6XOX - chains A and B of the 6 polymer chains in the assembly; structure by electron microscopy, 3.10 A resolution.

Chain A:
Name: Alpha subunit of Gs with N-terminus swapped with equivalent residues in Gi, Guanine nucleotide-binding protein G(s) subunit alpha isoforms XLas
Organism: Homo sapiens
UniProt: chimeric construct of Q5FWY2, Q5JWF2: residues 26-86 from Q5FWY2 (Q5FWY2_HUMAN) positions 26-72 (offset varies); residues 87-394 from Q5JWF2 positions 730-1037 (UniProt number = residue number + 643)
Sequence (373 residues; row label = number of the first residue in the row; note: 14 numbers in that range are skipped by the numbering (no residue carries them; nothing is unmodelled there)):
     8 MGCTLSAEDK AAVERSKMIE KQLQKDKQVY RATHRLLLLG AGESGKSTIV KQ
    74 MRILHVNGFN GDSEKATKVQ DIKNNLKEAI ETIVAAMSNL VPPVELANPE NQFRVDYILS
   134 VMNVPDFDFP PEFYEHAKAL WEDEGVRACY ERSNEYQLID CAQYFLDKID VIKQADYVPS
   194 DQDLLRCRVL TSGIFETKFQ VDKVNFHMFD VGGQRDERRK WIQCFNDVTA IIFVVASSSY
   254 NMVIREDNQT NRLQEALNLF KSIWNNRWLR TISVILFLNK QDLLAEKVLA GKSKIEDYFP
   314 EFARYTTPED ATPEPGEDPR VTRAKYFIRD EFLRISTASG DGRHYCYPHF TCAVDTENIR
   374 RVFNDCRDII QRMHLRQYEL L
Disordered / not traced: 8-11, 49-50, 74-206, 253-262, 305-306, 366-367
Sequence notes: initiating methionine (8); expression tag (9-25)
Swiss-Prot annotation at these positions:
  - region: Asp196 to Thr204 (G2 motif), Phe219 to Arg228 (G3 motif), Ile288 to Asp295 (G4 motif), Thr364 to Thr369 (G5 motif)
  - binding site (GTP): Leu197 to Thr204, Asp223 to Gln227, Asn292 to Asp295, Ala366
  - binding site (Mg(2+)): Thr204
  - modified residue: Arg201 (ADP-ribosylarginine), Ser352 (Phosphoserine)

Chain B:
Name: Guanine nucleotide-binding protein G(I)/G(S)/G(T) subunit beta-1
Organism: Homo sapiens
UniProt: P62873 (GBB1_HUMAN); numbering as in UniProt (aligned over 2-340)
Sequence (350 residues; row label = number of the first residue in the row; numbers below 1 keep their minus sign (Met-9 is residue -9)):
    -9 MHHHHHHGSS GSELDQLRQE AEQLKNQIRD ARKACADATL SQITNNIDPV GRIQMRTRRT
    51 LRGHLAKIYA MHWGTDSRLL VSASQDGKLI IWDSYTTNKV HAIPLRSSWV MTCAYAPSGN
   111 YVACGGLDNI CSIYNLKTRE GNVRVSRELA GHTGYLSCCR FLDDNQIVTS SGDTTCALWD
   171 IETGQQTTTF TGHTGDVMSL SLAPDTRLFV SGACDASAKL WDVREGMCRQ TFTGHESDIN
   231 AICFFPNGNA FATGSDDATC RLFDLRADQE LMTYSHDNII CGITSVSFSK SGRLLLAGYD
   291 DFNCNVWDAL KADRAGVLAG HDNRVSCLGV TDDGMAVATG SWDSFLKIWN
Disordered / not traced: -9 to 1
Sequence notes: expression tag (-9 to 1)
Swiss-Prot annotation at these positions:
  - modified residue: Ser2 (N-acetylserine), His266 (Phosphohistidine)
  - natural variant: Leu30 (L30F: In MRD42; uncertain significance), Arg52 (R52G: In MRD42), Gly64 (G64V: In MRD42), Asp76 (D76E: In MRD42; D76G: In MRD42), Gly77 (G77S: In MRD42), Lys78 (K78R: In MRD42), Ile80 (I80N: In MRD42; I80T: In MRD42), His91 (H91R: In MRD42; uncertain significance), Ala92 (A92T: In MRD42), Pro94 (P94S: In MRD42), Leu95 (L95P: In MRD42), Arg96 (R96L: In MRD42), 5 further natural variant entries in UniProt

Interface between chain A and chain B:
Residue-residue contacts - 54 pairs, chain A then chain B:
  Val20(A) - Asn88(B)
  Arg22(A) - Val90(B)  hydrogen bond (side chain-backbone)
  Arg22(A) - His91(B)
  Ser23(A) - Asn88(B)
  Ser23(A) - Lys89(B)  hydrogen bond (side chain-backbone)
  Ile26(A) - Lys89(B)
  Ile26(A) - Ala92(B)  hydrophobic
  Glu27(A) - Lys89(B)
  Leu30(A) - Gly53(B)
  Leu30(A) - Leu55(B)
  Leu30(A) - Lys78(B)
  Leu30(A) - Lys89(B)
  Asp33(A) - Leu55(B)
  Asp33(A) - Lys78(B)  salt bridge
  Lys34(A) - Leu55(B)
  Tyr37(A) - Ala56(B)
  Arg38(A) - Leu55(B)  hydrogen bond (side chain-backbone)
  Phe208(A) - Leu117(B)
  Glu209(A) - Ser97(B)  hydrogen bond
  Glu209(A) - Trp99(B)
  His220(A) - Trp99(B)
  Phe222(A) - Trp99(B)  hydrophobic
  Phe222(A) - Leu117(B)  hydrophobic
  Gly226(A) - Asn119(B)  hydrogen bond (backbone-side chain)
  Gly226(A) - Thr143(B)
  Gln227(A) - Leu117(B)  hydrogen bond (side chain-backbone)
  Gln227(A) - Asn119(B)  hydrogen bond
  Gln227(A) - Gly144(B)
  Gln227(A) - Tyr145(B)  hydrogen bond (side chain-backbone)
  Arg228(A) - Gly162(B)  hydrogen bond (side chain-backbone)
  Arg228(A) - Asp163(B)
  Arg228(A) - Asp186(B)  salt bridge
  Glu230(A) - Asp186(B)
  Arg232(A) - Cys204(B)  hydrogen bond (side chain-backbone)
  Arg232(A) - Asp228(B)  salt bridge
  Lys233(A) - Tyr145(B)
  Lys233(A) - Met188(B)
  Lys233(A) - Cys204(B)
  Lys233(A) - Asp228(B)
  Lys233(A) - Asn230(B)  hydrogen bond
  Lys233(A) - Asp246(B)  salt bridge
  Trp234(A) - Leu117(B)  hydrophobic
  Trp234(A) - Tyr145(B)
  Gln236(A) - Trp332(B)
  Cys237(A) - Lys57(B)  hydrogen bond (backbone-side chain)
  Cys237(A) - Tyr59(B)  hydrogen bond
  Cys237(A) - Gln75(B)  hydrogen bond
  Cys237(A) - Met101(B)  hydrophobic
  Phe238(A) - Trp99(B)
  Phe238(A) - Leu117(B)  hydrophobic
  Asn239(A) - Lys57(B)  hydrogen bond
  Asn239(A) - Trp332(B)
  Trp281(A) - Arg314(B)
  Trp281(A) - Trp332(B)  hydrophobic
Other interface residues (no listed pair), chain A (31 interface residues in all): Asp16, Ala19, Arg42, Asp240, Arg280
Other interface residues (no listed pair), chain B (40 interface residues in all): Asp76, Thr86, Ser98, Asp118, Thr164, Thr184, Gly185, Cys271, Asp290, Asn313

Summary:
The interface between chain A and chain B involves 31 residues on one side and 40 on the other, with 15
hydrogen bonds and 4 salt bridges. Polar contacts include Asp33(A)-Lys78(B), Arg228(A)-Asp186(B) and
Arg232(A)-Asp228(B).
Here chain A is Alpha subunit of Gs with N-terminus swapped with equivalent residues in Gi, Guanine
nucleotide-binding protein G(s) subunit alpha isoforms XLas and chain B is Guanine nucleotide-binding protein
G(I)/G(S)/G(T) subunit beta-1, both from Homo sapiens. Entry 6XOX (cryo-EM of human GLP-1R bound to
non-peptide agonist LY3502970) was determined by electron microscopy.
